Entry 6A84 (X-ray diffraction, 1.98 A resolution); this record covers chains A and B.

== Chain A ==
Name: Tankyrase-2
From: Homo sapiens
Notes: EC 2.4.2.30
UniProt: Q9H2K2 (TNKS2_HUMAN); residue numbers follow UniProt; this construct covers 947-1114
Chain sequence (168 residues; each row starts with the number of its first residue):
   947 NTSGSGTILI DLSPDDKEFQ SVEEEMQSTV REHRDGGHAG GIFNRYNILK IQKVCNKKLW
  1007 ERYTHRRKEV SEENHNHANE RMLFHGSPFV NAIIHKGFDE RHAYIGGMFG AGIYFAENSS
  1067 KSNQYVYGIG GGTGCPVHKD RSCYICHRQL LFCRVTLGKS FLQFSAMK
Disordered / not traced: 947-951, 1114
Curated features (UniProtKB/Swiss-Prot):
  - binding site (Zn(2+)): Cys1081, His1084, Cys1089, Cys1092
  - mutagenesis: Met1054 (M1054V: Loss of activity)
Bound ions: Zn2+: Cys1081, His1084, Cys1089, Cys1092
Small-molecule neighbours: 15d (9SU; 2-(4-chloro-1,2-dihydro-1'H-spiro[indole-3,4'-piperidin]-1'-yl)-5,6,7,8-tetrahydroquinazolin-4(3H)-one): Phe1030, His1031, Gly1032, Ser1033, Pro1034, Phe1035, His1048, Ala1049, Tyr1050, Tyr1060, Phe1061, Ala1062, Lys1067, Ser1068, Tyr1071, Gly1074, Ile1075

== Chain B ==
Name: Tankyrase-2
From: Homo sapiens
Notes: EC 2.4.2.30
UniProt: Q9H2K2 (TNKS2_HUMAN); numbering as in UniProt (aligned over 1115-1162)
Chain sequence (48 residues; each row starts with the number of its first residue):
  1115 MAHSPPGHHS VTGRPSVNGL ALAEYVIYRG EQAYPEYLIT YQIMRPEG
Disordered / not traced: 1162

== Chain A / chain B interface ==
Contacting residue pairs (162; chain A residue first):
  Leu958(A) - Tyr1151(B)  hydrophobic
  Glu964(A) - Tyr1151(B)  hydrogen bond
  Val968(A) - Tyr1151(B)
  Val968(A) - Ile1153(B)  hydrophobic
  Met972(A) - Ile1153(B)  hydrophobic
  Met972(A) - Tyr1155(B)  hydrophobic
  Arg977(A) - Asn1132(B)
  Arg977(A) - Leu1134(B)
  Arg977(A) - Ala1135(B)
  Gly986(A) - Ile1157(B)
  Ile988(A) - Met1158(B)
  Ile988(A) - Pro1160(B)
  Phe989(A) - Ile1157(B)  hydrophobic
  Phe989(A) - Met1158(B)
  Asn990(A) - Pro1160(B)
  Arg991(A) - Ile1157(B)
  Arg991(A) - Met1158(B)  hydrogen bond (backbone-backbone)
  Tyr992(A) - Tyr1155(B)  hydrophobic
  Tyr992(A) - Gln1156(B)
  Tyr992(A) - Met1158(B)
  Asn993(A) - Tyr1155(B)
  Asn993(A) - Gln1156(B)  hydrogen bond (backbone-backbone)
  Asn993(A) - Met1158(B)
  Ile994(A) - Thr1154(B)
  Ile994(A) - Tyr1155(B)  hydrophobic
  Leu995(A) - Thr1154(B)  hydrogen bond (backbone-backbone)
  Leu995(A) - Tyr1155(B)
  Leu995(A) - Gln1156(B)
  Lys996(A) - Leu1152(B)
  Lys996(A) - Ile1153(B)
  Lys996(A) - Thr1154(B)  hydrogen bond (backbone-backbone)
  Ile997(A) - Leu1152(B)
  Gln998(A) - Glu1150(B)
  Gln998(A) - Tyr1151(B)
  Gln998(A) - Leu1152(B)  hydrogen bond (backbone-backbone)
  Lys999(A) - Glu1150(B)
  Lys999(A) - Tyr1151(B)
  Val1000(A) - Tyr1148(B)  hydrogen bond (backbone-side chain)
  Val1000(A) - Pro1149(B)
  Val1000(A) - Glu1150(B)  hydrogen bond (backbone-backbone)
  Cys1001(A) - Tyr1148(B)
  Asn1002(A) - Tyr1148(B)  hydrogen bond (backbone-side chain)
  Leu1005(A) - Tyr1148(B)  hydrophobic
  Trp1006(A) - Tyr1148(B)
  Trp1006(A) - Glu1150(B)
  Arg1008(A) - Glu1145(B)
  Tyr1009(A) - Glu1145(B)
  Tyr1009(A) - Gln1146(B)
  Tyr1009(A) - Ala1147(B)
  Tyr1009(A) - Tyr1148(B)  hydrophobic
  Arg1012(A) - His1123(B)
  Arg1012(A) - Arg1143(B)
  Arg1012(A) - Glu1145(B)
  Arg1012(A) - Gln1146(B)  hydrogen bond
  Val1016(A) - His1123(B)
  Val1016(A) - Gln1146(B)
  Glu1019(A) - His1123(B)  salt bridge
  Arg1027(A) - Tyr1139(B)  hydrogen bond
  Leu1029(A) - Tyr1139(B)  hydrophobic
  Val1036(A) - Leu1152(B)  hydrophobic
  Ile1039(A) - Pro1149(B)
  Phe1044(A) - Gly1144(B)
  Phe1044(A) - Ala1147(B)  hydrophobic
  Glu1046(A) - Met1115(B)
  Ala1049(A) - Met1115(B)  hydrophobic
  Phe1055(A) - Gly1127(B)
  Phe1055(A) - Val1140(B)  hydrophobic
  Phe1055(A) - Tyr1142(B)  hydrogen bond (backbone-side chain)
  Ala1057(A) - Met1115(B)
  Ala1057(A) - Ala1116(B)  hydrogen bond (backbone-backbone)
  Ala1057(A) - Tyr1142(B)
  Gly1058(A) - Val1140(B)
  Gly1058(A) - Ile1141(B)
  Gly1058(A) - Tyr1142(B)
  Ile1059(A) - Met1115(B)  hydrophobic
  Ile1059(A) - Tyr1139(B)
  Ile1059(A) - Val1140(B)
  Ile1059(A) - Ile1141(B)  hydrogen bond (backbone-backbone)
  Ile1059(A) - Gly1144(B)
  Tyr1060(A) - Tyr1139(B)
  Tyr1060(A) - Val1140(B)  hydrophobic
  Phe1061(A) - Glu1138(B)
  Phe1061(A) - Tyr1139(B)  hydrogen bond (backbone-backbone)
  Phe1061(A) - Ile1141(B)  hydrophobic
  Phe1061(A) - Ala1147(B)  hydrophobic
  Ala1062(A) - Ala1137(B)
  Glu1063(A) - Leu1136(B)
  Glu1063(A) - Ala1137(B)  hydrogen bond (backbone-backbone)
  Glu1063(A) - Tyr1139(B)  hydrogen bond
  Asn1064(A) - Ala1135(B)
  Asn1064(A) - Leu1136(B)  hydrogen bond (side chain-backbone)
  Lys1067(A) - Glu1138(B)
  Asn1069(A) - Tyr1155(B)  hydrogen bond
  Asn1069(A) - Ile1157(B)
  Val1072(A) - Tyr1155(B)
  Ser1088(A) - Ile1157(B)
  Cys1089(A) - Ile1157(B)
  Tyr1090(A) - Gln1156(B)
  Tyr1090(A) - Ile1157(B)
  Tyr1090(A) - Met1158(B)
  Tyr1090(A) - Arg1159(B)
  Ile1091(A) - Gln1156(B)  hydrogen bond (backbone-side chain)
  Cys1092(A) - Gln1156(B)
  His1093(A) - Tyr1155(B)
  His1093(A) - Gln1156(B)
  Arg1094(A) - Ile1153(B)
  Arg1094(A) - Thr1154(B)
  Arg1094(A) - Tyr1155(B)  hydrogen bond (backbone-backbone)
  Arg1094(A) - Ile1157(B)
  Gln1095(A) - Leu1152(B)
  Gln1095(A) - Ile1153(B)
  Gln1095(A) - Thr1154(B)  hydrogen bond
  Gln1095(A) - Tyr1155(B)
  Leu1096(A) - Tyr1151(B)
  Leu1096(A) - Leu1152(B)
  Leu1096(A) - Ile1153(B)  hydrogen bond (backbone-backbone)
  Leu1096(A) - Tyr1155(B)
  Leu1097(A) - Tyr1151(B)
  Leu1097(A) - Leu1152(B)  hydrophobic
  Phe1098(A) - Glu1150(B)  hydrogen bond (backbone-backbone)
  Phe1098(A) - Tyr1151(B)  hydrogen bond (backbone-backbone)
  Phe1098(A) - Ile1153(B)  hydrophobic
  Cys1099(A) - Tyr1148(B)
  Cys1099(A) - Pro1149(B)  hydrophobic
  Arg1100(A) - Ala1147(B)
  Arg1100(A) - Tyr1148(B)  hydrogen bond (backbone-backbone)
  Arg1100(A) - Glu1150(B)  salt bridge
  Val1101(A) - Ile1141(B)  hydrophobic
  Val1101(A) - Gln1146(B)
  Thr1102(A) - Ile1141(B)
  Thr1102(A) - Gln1146(B)  hydrogen bond (backbone-backbone)
  Leu1103(A) - His1123(B)
  Leu1103(A) - Ser1124(B)  hydrogen bond (backbone-side chain)
  Leu1103(A) - Tyr1139(B)  hydrophobic
  Gly1104(A) - His1123(B)
  Lys1105(A) - Gly1121(B)
  Lys1105(A) - His1122(B)
  Lys1105(A) - His1123(B)  hydrogen bond (backbone-backbone)
  Lys1105(A) - Ser1124(B)
  Ser1106(A) - His1122(B)
  Ser1106(A) - Ser1124(B)  hydrogen bond
  Ser1106(A) - Val1125(B)
  Ser1106(A) - Thr1126(B)  hydrogen bond
  Phe1107(A) - Pro1119(B)  hydrophobic
  Phe1107(A) - His1122(B)
  Phe1107(A) - Ser1124(B)  hydrogen bond (backbone-backbone)
  Phe1107(A) - Val1125(B)
  Phe1107(A) - Thr1126(B)  hydrogen bond (backbone-backbone)
  Leu1108(A) - Thr1126(B)
  Gln1109(A) - Thr1126(B)  hydrogen bond (backbone-backbone)
  Gln1109(A) - Gly1127(B)
  Gln1109(A) - Arg1128(B)  hydrogen bond (backbone-backbone)
  Phe1110(A) - Arg1128(B)
  Ser1111(A) - Arg1128(B)  hydrogen bond (backbone-backbone)
  Ser1111(A) - Pro1129(B)
  Ser1111(A) - Ser1130(B)  hydrogen bond (backbone-backbone)
  Ala1112(A) - Ser1130(B)
  Ala1112(A) - Val1131(B)
  Met1113(A) - Pro1129(B)
  Met1113(A) - Ser1130(B)
  Met1113(A) - Val1131(B)  hydrogen bond (backbone-backbone)
  Met1113(A) - Asn1132(B)  hydrogen bond (backbone-backbone)
Other interface residues (no listed pair), chain A (81 interface residues in all): Leu955, Gly987, Asn1020, Met1028, Phe1030, Ile1040, Asp1045, Gly1056

== Overview ==
81 residues of chain A and 42 residues of chain B are in contact; the contacts include 39 hydrogen bonds and 2
salt bridges. Polar contacts include Glu1019(A)-His1123(B), Arg1100(A)-Glu1150(B) and Glu964(A)-Tyr1151(B).
Chain A binds 15d.
Here chain A is Tankyrase-2 and chain B is Tankyrase-2, both from Homo sapiens. Entry 6A84 (Tankyrase-2 in
complex with compound 15d) was determined by X-ray diffraction, deposited together with 5ZQO, 5ZQP, 5ZQQ and
5ZQR.
